PDB entry 7TLT | X-ray diffraction, 2.30 A resolution | chains A and E of the 3 polymer chains in the assembly

# Chain A
Molecule: HLA class I histocompatibility antigen, A alpha chain
Organism: Homo sapiens
Reference sequence: B0UXQ0 (B0UXQ0_HUMAN); residues -23 to 341 here correspond to UniProt positions 1-365 (UniProt number = residue number + 24)
Amino-acid sequence (365 residues; numbered -23 to 341; the number before each row is that of its first residue; numbers below 1 keep their minus sign (Met-23 is residue -23)):
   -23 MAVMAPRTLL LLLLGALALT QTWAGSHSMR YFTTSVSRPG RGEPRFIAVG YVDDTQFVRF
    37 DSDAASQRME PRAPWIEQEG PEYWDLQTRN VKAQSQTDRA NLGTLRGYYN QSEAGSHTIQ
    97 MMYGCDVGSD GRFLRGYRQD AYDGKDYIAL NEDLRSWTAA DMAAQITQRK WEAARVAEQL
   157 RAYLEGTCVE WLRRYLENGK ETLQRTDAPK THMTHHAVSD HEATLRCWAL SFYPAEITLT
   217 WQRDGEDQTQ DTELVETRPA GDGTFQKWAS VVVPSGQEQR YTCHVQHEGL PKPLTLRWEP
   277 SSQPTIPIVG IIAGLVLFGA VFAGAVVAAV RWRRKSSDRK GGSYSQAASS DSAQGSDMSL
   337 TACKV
Unresolved in the structure: -23 to 0, 276-341
Disulfides: Cys101-Cys164, Cys203-Cys259

# Chain E
Molecule: Spike protein S1 peptide
Notes: fragment: (yfplqsygf)
Reference sequence: P0DTC2 (SPIKE_SARS2); residues 1-9 here correspond to UniProt positions 489-497 (UniProt number = residue number + 488)
Amino-acid sequence (9 residues; each row starts with the number of its first residue):
     1 YFPLQSYGF
Ligand contacts: Mg2+ (MG): Tyr1, Pro3, Leu4

# Chain A / chain E interface
Residue-residue contacts - 44 pairs, chain A then chain E:
  Met5(A) - Tyr1(E)
  Tyr7(A) - Tyr1(E)  hydrogen bond (side chain-backbone)
  Tyr7(A) - Phe2(E)
  Tyr59(A) - Tyr1(E)  hydrophobic
  Leu62(A) - Tyr1(E)
  Gln63(A) - Tyr1(E)
  Gln63(A) - Phe2(E)  hydrogen bond (side chain-backbone)
  Asn66(A) - Tyr1(E)
  Asn66(A) - Phe2(E)  hydrogen bond (side chain-backbone)
  Asn66(A) - Pro3(E)
  Asn66(A) - Leu4(E)
  Val67(A) - Phe2(E)  hydrophobic
  Ala69(A) - Leu4(E)  hydrophobic
  Ala69(A) - Ser6(E)  hydrogen bond (backbone-side chain)
  Gln70(A) - Phe2(E)
  Gln70(A) - Gln5(E)
  Gln70(A) - Ser6(E)
  Thr73(A) - Ser6(E)
  Thr73(A) - Tyr7(E)
  Asn77(A) - Tyr7(E)  hydrogen bond (side chain-backbone)
  Asn77(A) - Gly8(E)
  Asn77(A) - Phe9(E)  hydrogen bond (side chain-backbone)
  Thr80(A) - Phe9(E)
  Leu81(A) - Phe9(E)  hydrophobic
  Tyr84(A) - Phe9(E)  hydrogen bond (side chain-backbone)
  Met97(A) - Phe2(E)  hydrophobic
  Tyr99(A) - Pro3(E)
  Tyr99(A) - Gln5(E)
  Arg114(A) - Gln5(E)  hydrogen bond
  Arg114(A) - Tyr7(E)
  Asp116(A) - Phe9(E)
  Thr143(A) - Phe9(E)  hydrogen bond (side chain-backbone)
  Lys146(A) - Phe9(E)  hydrogen bond (side chain-backbone)
  Trp147(A) - Tyr7(E)
  Trp147(A) - Gly8(E)  hydrogen bond (side chain-backbone)
  Trp147(A) - Phe9(E)  hydrophobic
  Val152(A) - Tyr7(E)  hydrophobic
  Leu156(A) - Gln5(E)
  Tyr159(A) - Pro3(E)  hydrophobic
  Tyr159(A) - Leu4(E)  hydrogen bond (side chain-backbone)
  Tyr159(A) - Tyr7(E)
  Thr163(A) - Tyr1(E)
  Trp167(A) - Tyr1(E)  hydrophobic
  Tyr171(A) - Tyr1(E)  hydrogen bond (side chain-backbone)
Also at the interface, not in a pair above, chain A (31 interface residues in all): Arg65, Ile95, Tyr123, Gln155
Interface features reported in the paper:
  - interface residues, chain A: Met97(A), Tyr99(A), Arg114(A)

# Summary
Chain A and chain E form an interface of 31 and 9 residues respectively, with 13 hydrogen bonds. Among the
polar pairs are Tyr7(A)-Tyr1(E), Gln63(A)-Phe2(E) and Asn66(A)-Phe2(E). Bound to chain E: Mg2+. From the
paper: interface residues Met97(A), Tyr99(A) and Arg114(A).
Chain A is HLA class I histocompatibility antigen, A alpha chain (Homo sapiens) and chain E is Spike protein
S1 peptide; the structure, SARS-CoV-2 Spike-derived peptide S489-497 (YFPLQSYGF) presented by HLA-A*29:02, was
determined by X-ray diffraction.
